Entry 7X40 (electron microscopy, 3.02 A resolution); this record covers chains B and D of the 6 polymer chains in the assembly.

== Chain B ==
Molecule: VP2
From: Coxsackievirus B1
Reference sequence: A0A2S0RQC2 (A0A2S0RQC2_9ENTO); residues 1-263 here correspond to UniProt positions 70-332 (UniProt number = residue number + 69)
Chain sequence (263 residues; each row starts with the number of its first residue):
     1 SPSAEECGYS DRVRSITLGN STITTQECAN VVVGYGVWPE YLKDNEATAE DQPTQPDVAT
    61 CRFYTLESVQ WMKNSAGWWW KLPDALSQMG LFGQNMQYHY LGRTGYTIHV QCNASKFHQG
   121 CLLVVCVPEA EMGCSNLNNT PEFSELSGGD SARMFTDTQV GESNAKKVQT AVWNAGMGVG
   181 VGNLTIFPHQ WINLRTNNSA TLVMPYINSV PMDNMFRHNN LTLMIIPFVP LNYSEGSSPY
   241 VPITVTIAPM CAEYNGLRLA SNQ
Disordered / not traced: 1-9, 262-263

== Chain D ==
Molecule: Capsid protein VP4
From: Coxsackievirus B1
Reference sequence: A0A2S1FMR1 (A0A2S1FMR1_9ENTO); residue numbers follow UniProt; this construct covers 1-69
Chain sequence (69 residues; numbered 1 to 69; the number before each row is that of its first residue):
     1 MGAQVSTQKT GAHETGLNAS GNSVIHYTNI NYYKDAASNS ANRQDFTQDP GKFTEPVKDI
    61 MVKTMPALN
Disordered / not traced: 13-24
Construct notes: conflict Val-24 (Ile in A0A2S1FMR1)

== Chain B / chain D interface ==
Residue-residue contacts (16; chain B residue first):
  Ser-10(B) with Asn-69(D), hydrogen bond (side chain-backbone)
  Asp-11(B) with Ala-67(D); Asn-69(D)
  Arg-12(B) with Leu-68(D)
  Arg-14(B) with Lys-58(D)
  Asn-30(B) with Val-57(D); Asp-59(D), hydrogen bond (side chain-backbone); Met-61(D)
  Val-31(B) with Val-57(D); Lys-58(D), hydrogen bond (backbone-backbone)
  Val-32(B) with Pro-56(D)
  Val-33(B) with Pro-56(D), hydrogen bond (backbone-backbone); Lys-58(D)
  Gly-34(B) with Pro-56(D)
  Tyr-35(B) with Lys-52(D); Phe-53(D), hydrophobic
Other interface residues (no listed pair), chain B (13 interface residues in all): Cys-28, Ala-29, Trp-38

== Overview ==
13 residues of chain B face 10 of chain D across their interface, with 4 hydrogen bonds. Polar contacts
include Ser-10(B)/Asn-69(D), Asn-30(B)/Asp-59(D) and Val-31(B)/Lys-58(D).
Chain B is VP2 and chain D is Capsid protein VP4, both from Coxsackievirus B1; the structure, Cryo-EM
structure of Coxsackievirus B1 mature virion in complex with nAb 8A10 (classified from CVB1 mature ..., was
determined by electron microscopy, deposited together with 7X2G, 7X2I, 7X2O, 7X2T, 7X2W, 7X35 and 7 further
entries.
